PDB entry 5K5J | X-ray diffraction, 2.29 A resolution | chains A and B of the 3 polymer chains in the assembly

Chain A:
Name: Transcriptional repressor CTCF
Source organism: Homo sapiens
UniProtKB: P49711 (CTCF_HUMAN); residue numbers follow UniProt; this construct covers 378-489
Amino-acid sequence (117 residues; row label = number of the first residue in the row):
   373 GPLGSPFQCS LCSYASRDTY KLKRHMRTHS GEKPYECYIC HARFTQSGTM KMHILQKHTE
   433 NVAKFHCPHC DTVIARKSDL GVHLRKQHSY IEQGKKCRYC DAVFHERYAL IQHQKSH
Unresolved in the structure: 373-375
Sequence notes: expression tag (373-377)
Metal / ion sites: Zn2+ site 1: Cys381, Cys384, His397, His401; Zn2+ site 2: Cys409, Cys412, His425, His430; Zn2+ site 3: Cys439, Cys442, His455, His460; Zn2+ site 4: Cys469, Cys472, His485, His489
From the paper describing this entry:
  - binding site for the 13-nt DNA strand: Lys393
  - binding site for the 13-nt DNA strand (chain B): Tyr392
  - specificity-determining residues: Asp451 (proposed by the authors, not directly observed)

Chain B:
Molecule: 13-nt DNA strand
Sequence (13 nucleotides; each row starts with the number of its first residue):
     1 CCCTGCTGGC AAC

How chain A and chain B interact:
Contacting residue pairs (9; chain A residue first):
  Tyr392(A) - DC1(B)  base contact
  Tyr392(A) - DC2(B)  hydrogen bond to the base
  Arg396(A) - DC2(B)  base contact
  Ser419(A) - DC2(B)  phosphate contact
  Lys423(A) - DC3(B)  salt bridge to the phosphate
  Lys449(A) - DG5(B)  salt bridge to the phosphate
  Ser450(A) - DC6(B)  base contact
  Val454(A) - DT7(B)  base contact
  Arg457(A) - DC6(B)  salt bridge to the phosphate
Interface residues without a listed pair, chain A (9 interface residues in all): Asp451

Overview:
The interface between chain A and chain B involves 9 residues on one side and 6 on the other, with 1 hydrogen
bond and 3 salt bridges. Polar pairs include Tyr392(A)-DC2(B), Lys423(A)-DC3(B) and Lys449(A)-DG5(B). From the
paper: a binding site for the 13-nt DNA strand at Lys393(A); a binding site for the 13-nt DNA strand (chain B)
at Tyr392(A).
Chain A is Transcriptional repressor CTCF (Homo sapiens) and chain B is a 13-nt DNA strand; the structure,
Homo sapiens CCCTC-binding factor (CTCF) ZnF5-8 and DNA complex structure in space group P41212, was
determined by X-ray diffraction (same publication as 5K5H, 5K5I, 5K5L, 5KKQ, 5T00, 5T0U and 5UND).
